Entry 9GTP (electron microscopy, 3.50 A resolution); this record covers chains T and 1g of the 60 polymer chains in the assembly.

Chain T:
Molecule: IraD/Gp25-like domain-containing protein
Organism: Streptomyces coelicolor A3(2)
UniProt: Q9L0P6 (Q9L0P6_STRCO); residues 1-150 here = UniProt positions 1-150
Sequence (150 residues; row label = number of the first residue in the row):
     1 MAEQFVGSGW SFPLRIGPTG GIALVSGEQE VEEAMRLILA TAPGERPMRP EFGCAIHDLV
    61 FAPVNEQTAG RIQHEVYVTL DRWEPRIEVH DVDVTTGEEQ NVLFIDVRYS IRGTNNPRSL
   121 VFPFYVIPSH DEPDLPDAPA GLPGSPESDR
Disordered / not traced: 1-2, 125-150

Chain 1g:
Molecule: Phage tail sheath family protein
Organism: Streptomyces coelicolor A3(2)
UniProt: Q9L0N8 (Q9L0N8_STRCO); residues 10-543 here correspond to UniProt positions 1-534 (UniProt number = residue number - 9)
Sequence (534 residues; numbered 10 to 543; the number before each row is that of its first residue):
    10 MPSYLSPGVY VEEVASGSRP IEGVGTSVAA FVGLAPTGPL NEPTLVTNWT QYVAAFGDFT
    70 GGYYLAHSVY GFFNNGGSAA YVVRVGGSAE DAAADGSVNG AAAPAAVTGS TAKALPAAEP
   130 KQLGTFAVTA TAAGQSGPLT VEVADPEGEG PAERFKLIVK DGDKPVETFD VSAKKGNRSY
   190 VVTQVKERSK LITVTEAAPS AQLVRPENQS LTLPAPPSAA PAVPAGQAES AHPGPAQYLG
   250 DSSDRTGFGG LEAIDEISMV AVPDLMAAYQ RGAIDLEAVK AVQLGLIAHC ELMGDRVAII
   310 DPPPNQNARQ IRVWRQETAG YDSKYAALYY PWIKSFDPAT GQSRLVPPSG HVAGIWARND
   370 SERGVHKAPA NEVVRGAVDL ELQITRGEQD LLNPIGVNCI RSFPGRGIRV WGARTLSSDP
   430 AWRYLNIRRY FNYLEESILI GTQWVVFEPN DHNLWARIRR NVSAFLVNEW RNGALFGQSP
   490 DQAYYVKCDE ETNPPESVDL GRVVCEIGIA PVKPAEFVIF RLAQFSSGGG ELDE
Disordered / not traced: 10-34, 99-235, 523-543

Chain T / chain 1g interface:
Contacting residue pairs (27; chain T residue first):
  His57(T) with Asn380(1g); Trp420(1g)
  Asp58(T) with Asn380(1g), hydrogen bond (backbone-side chain); Arg415(1g)
  Val60(T) with Asn380(1g), hydrogen bond (backbone-side chain)
  Phe61(T) with Lys376(1g); Ala379(1g), hydrophobic; Trp420(1g); Gly421(1g); Lys522(1g)
  Ala62(T) with Lys522(1g)
  Pro63(T) with Arg372(1g); His375(1g); Lys376(1g); Lys522(1g), hydrogen bond (backbone-side chain)
  Val64(T) with Pro520(1g); Val521(1g); Lys522(1g)
  Asn65(T) with His375(1g)
  Thr68(T) with Lys522(1g)
  Gln100(T) with Phe485(1g); Pro520(1g); Val521(1g)
  Asn101(T) with Tyr433(1g), hydrogen bond; Val521(1g); Lys522(1g)
  Leu103(T) with Lys522(1g)
Interface residues without a listed pair, chain T (15 interface residues in all): Pro43, Glu45, Leu59
Interface residues without a listed pair, chain 1g (18 interface residues in all): Ala377, Pro413, Ala422, Ile518, Ala519

Summary:
Chain T and chain 1g form an interface of 15 and 18 residues respectively, with 4 hydrogen bonds. Polar
contacts include Asp58(T)-Asn380(1g), Val60(T)-Asn380(1g) and Pro63(T)-Lys522(1g).
Chain T is IraD/Gp25-like domain-containing protein and chain 1g is Phage tail sheath family protein, both
from Streptomyces coelicolor A3(2); the structure, Cryo-EM structure of a contractile injection system in
Streptomyces coelicolor, the baseplate complex in extended state ..., was determined by electron microscopy
together with 9GTR and 9GTS from the same study.
